Entry 4DL3 (X-ray diffraction, 2.10 A resolution); this record covers chains A and T of the 3 polymer chains in the assembly.

== Chain A ==
Molecule: DNA polymerase eta
Source organism: Homo sapiens
Notes: EC 2.7.7.7
UniProt: Q9Y253 (POLH_HUMAN); residue numbers follow UniProt; this construct covers 1-432
Sequence (435 residues; numbered -2 to 432; the number before each row is that of its first residue; numbers below 1 keep their minus sign (Gly-2 is residue -2)):
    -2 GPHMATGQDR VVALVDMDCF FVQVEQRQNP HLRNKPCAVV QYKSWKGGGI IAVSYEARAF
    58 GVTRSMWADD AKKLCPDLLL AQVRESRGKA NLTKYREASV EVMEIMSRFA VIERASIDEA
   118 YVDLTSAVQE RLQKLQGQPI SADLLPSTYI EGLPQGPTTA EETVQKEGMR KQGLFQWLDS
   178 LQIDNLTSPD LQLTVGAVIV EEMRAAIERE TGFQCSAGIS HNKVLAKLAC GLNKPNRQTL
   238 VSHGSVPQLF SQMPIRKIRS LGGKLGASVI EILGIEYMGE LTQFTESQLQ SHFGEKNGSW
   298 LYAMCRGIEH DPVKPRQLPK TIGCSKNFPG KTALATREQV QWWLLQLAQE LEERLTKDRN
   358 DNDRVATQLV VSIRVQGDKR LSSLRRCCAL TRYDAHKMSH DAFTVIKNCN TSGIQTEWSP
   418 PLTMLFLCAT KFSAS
Unresolved in the structure: 155-159
Sequence notes: expression tag (-2 to 0)
Curated features (UniProtKB/Swiss-Prot):
  - binding site (Mg(2+)): Asp13, Met14, Asp115, Glu116
  - binding site (Mn(2+)): Asp13, Met14, Asp115, Glu116
  - binding site (a 2'-deoxyribonucleoside 5'-triphosphate): Arg61
  - natural variant: Val37 (deletion: In XPV), Leu75 (deletion: In XPV), Arg93 (R93P: In XPV), Arg111 (R111H: In XPV), Thr122 (T122P: In XPV), Gly153 (G153D: In a breast cancer sample), Thr191 (T191P: In XPV), Gly263 (G263V: In XPV), Val266 (V266D: In XPV), Gly295 (G295R: In XPV), Arg361 (R361S: In XPV)
  - mutagenesis: Tyr52 (Y52A/F: Reduces DNA polymerase activity; Y52E: Reduces DNA polymerase activity. Increases fidelity of replication and reduces translesion bypass), Arg61 (R61A: Reduces enzymatic activity by two-thirds), Ser62 (S62G: Increased DNA polymerase activity and translesion bypass compared to wild-type), Ala68 (A68S/V: Severe reduction in thymine dimer translesion bypass), Asn324 to Pro326 (Reduces binding to chromatin and to monoubiquitinated PCNA. Abolishes binding to monoubiquitinated PCNA; when associated with 705-E--H-713 Del)
Bound ions: Mg2+ site 1: Asp13, Met14, Asp115 (together with 0KX); Mg2+ site 2: Asp13, Asp115, Glu116 (together with 0KX) (shared with 1 residue of chain P)
Small-molecule neighbours: 0KX (2'-deoxy-5'-O-[(R)-hydroxy{[(R)-hydroxy(phosphonooxy)phosphoryl]amino}phosphoryl]cytidine): Asp13, Met14, Asp15, Cys16, Phe17, Phe18, Ile48, Ala49, Tyr52, Arg55, Arg61, Ile114, Asp115, Lys231
Reported in the primary citation:
  - mutagenesis - W297A: decreased catalytic activity

== Chain T ==
Molecule: 12-nt DNA strand
Sequence (12 nucleotides; numbered 1 to 12; the number before each row is that of its first residue):
     1 TACGGTCACA CT

== Interface between chain A and chain T ==
Contacting residue pairs (37; chain A residue first):
  Gln38(A) with DG4(T), hydrogen bond to the sugar
  Tyr39(A) with DG4(T), phosphate contact; DG5(T), hydrogen bond to the phosphate
  Trp42(A) with DA2(T), stacking on the base
  Ile47(A) with DC3(T), hydrogen bond to the base
  Ile48(A) with DC3(T), base contact; DG4(T), base contact
  Arg61(A) with DC3(T), base contact
  Ser62(A) with DC3(T), hydrogen bond to the base
  Trp64(A) with DC3(T), phosphate contact
  Lys86(A) with DT6(T), salt bridge to the phosphate
  Arg93(A) with DT6(T), salt bridge to the phosphate; DC7(T), salt bridge to the phosphate
  Lys293(A) with DA10(T), sugar contact
  Lys311(A) with DC9(T), phosphate contact
  Arg313(A) with DA8(T), hydrogen bond to the phosphate; DC9(T), salt bridge to the phosphate
  Pro316(A) with DA8(T), phosphate contact
  Lys317(A) with DA8(T), hydrogen bond to the phosphate; DC9(T), salt bridge to the phosphate
  Thr318(A) with DC7(T), sugar contact; DA8(T), hydrogen bond to the phosphate
  Ile319(A) with DC7(T), phosphate contact
  Gly320(A) with DT6(T), phosphate contact; DC7(T), hydrogen bond to the phosphate
  Cys321(A) with DT6(T), phosphate contact
  Ser322(A) with DG5(T), sugar contact; DT6(T), hydrogen bond to the phosphate
  Lys323(A) with DG5(T), phosphate contact
  Asn324(A) with DG4(T), hydrogen bond to the phosphate; DG5(T), hydrogen bond to the phosphate
  Pro326(A) with DT1(T), phosphate contact; DA2(T), base contact
  Gly327(A) with DT1(T), phosphate contact
  Thr329(A) with DA2(T), base contact
  Arg351(A) with DT6(T), salt bridge to the phosphate; DC7(T), salt bridge to the phosphate
Other interface residues (no listed pair), chain A (32 interface residues in all): Gly46, Ala87, Leu89, Leu315, Lys328, Glu347
Other interface residues (no listed pair), chain T (11 interface residues in all): DC11

== In short ==
32 residues of chain A and 11 residues of chain T are in contact; the contacts include 11 hydrogen bonds, 7
salt bridges and 1 aromatic stacking contact. Polar pairs include Ile47(A)-DC3(T), Ser62(A)-DC3(T) and
Gln38(A)-DG4(T). Bound to chain A: compound 0KX. The paper reports that W297A of chain A reduces catalytic
activity.
Chain A is DNA polymerase eta (Homo sapiens) and chain T is a 12-nt DNA strand; the structure, Human DNA
polymerase eta inserting dCMPNPP opposite GG template (GG0b), was determined by X-ray diffraction together
with 4DL2, 4DL4, 4DL5, 4DL6 and 4DL7 from the same study.
